PDB entry 2BSQ | X-ray diffraction, 3.00 A resolution | chains E and J of the 10 polymer chains in the assembly

[Chain E]
Name: Trafficking protein A
Organism: Neisseria gonorrhoeae
Notes: fragment: dna-binding protein, residues 2-78
UniProt: Q5F881 (Q5F881_NEIG1); residue numbers follow UniProt; this construct covers 2-78
Sequence (77 residues; row label = number of the first residue in the row):
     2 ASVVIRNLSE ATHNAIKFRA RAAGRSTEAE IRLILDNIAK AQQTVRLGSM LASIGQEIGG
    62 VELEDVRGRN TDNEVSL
Disordered / not traced: 71-78
Curated features (UniProtKB/Swiss-Prot):
  - mutagenesis: Arg-7 (R7A: Loss of DNA-binding, still binds FitB)

[Chain J]
Molecule: Ir36, reverse strand
Sequence (36 nucleotides; row label = number of the first residue in the row):
    37 CAAATGCTAT CAAAAXAAAA AAAATGATAG CAATCT
Modified positions: 5IU (5-iodo-2'-deoxyuridine-5'-monophosphate) at position 52

[Chain E / chain J interface]
Contacting residue pairs (8):
  Val-5(E) / DA45(J)  base contact
  Ser-27(E) / DT41(J)  hydrogen bond to the phosphate
  Ser-27(E) / DG42(J)  phosphate contact
  Thr-28(E) / DG42(J)  hydrogen bond to the phosphate
  Glu-29(E) / DT41(J)  sugar contact
  Glu-29(E) / DG42(J)  hydrogen bond to the phosphate
  Ala-30(E) / DT41(J)  phosphate contact
  Arg-33(E) / DT41(J)  salt bridge to the phosphate
Interface residues without a listed pair, chain E (8 interface residues in all): Arg-7, His-14
Interface residues without a listed pair, chain J (6 interface residues in all): DC43, DT46, DC47

[In short]
8 residues of chain E face 6 of chain J across their interface, with 3 hydrogen bonds and 1 salt bridge. Polar
pairs include Ser-27(E)/DT41(J), Thr-28(E)/DG42(J) and Glu-29(E)/DG42(J). UniProt lists one mutagenesis site
on chain E.
Chain E is Trafficking protein A (Neisseria gonorrhoeae) and chain J is Ir36, reverse strand; the structure,
FitAB bound to DNA, was determined by X-ray diffraction together with 2H1C and 2H1O from the same study.
